PDB entry 8ABY | electron microscopy, 3.70 A resolution | chains A and B of the 8 polymer chains in the assembly

Chain A (and B):
Molecule: DNA-directed RNA polymerase subunit alpha
Organism: Escherichia coli K-12
Notes: EC 2.7.7.6; chain B of this document is another copy of the same molecule, construct and numbering; everything in this record applies to it too
UniProtKB: P0A7Z4 (RPOA_ECOLI); numbering as in UniProt (aligned over 1-329)
Amino-acid sequence (329 residues; numbered 1 to 329; the number before each row is that of its first residue):
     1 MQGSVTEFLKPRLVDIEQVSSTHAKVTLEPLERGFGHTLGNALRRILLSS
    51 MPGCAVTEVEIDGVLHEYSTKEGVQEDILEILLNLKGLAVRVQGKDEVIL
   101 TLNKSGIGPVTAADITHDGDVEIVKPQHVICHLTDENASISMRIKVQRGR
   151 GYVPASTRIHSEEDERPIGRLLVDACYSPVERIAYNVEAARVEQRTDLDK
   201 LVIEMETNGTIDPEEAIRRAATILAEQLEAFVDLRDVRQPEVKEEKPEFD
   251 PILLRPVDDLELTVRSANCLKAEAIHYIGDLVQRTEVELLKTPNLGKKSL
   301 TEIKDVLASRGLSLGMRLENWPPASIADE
Disordered / not traced: 1-6, 160-166, 235-329 (chain B: 1-3, 159-169, 233-329)
Swiss-Prot annotation at these positions:
  - region: Glu162 to Glu165 (Required for interaction with Crp at class II promoters)
  - modified residue: Arg265 (ADP-ribosylarginine), Lys297 (N6-acetyllysine), Lys298 (N6-acetyllysine)
  - mutagenesis: Arg45 (R45C: In rpoA112; temperature-sensitive, blocks RNA polymerase assembly), Glu162 to Glu165 (5-fold decrease in CRP-class II promoter-dependent transcription), Glu165 (E165K: 5-fold decrease in CRP-class II promoter-dependent transcription), Arg191 (R191C: In rpoA101; temperature-sensitive)

Interface between chain A and chain B:
Residue-residue contacts (45):
  Glu7(A) - Arg150(B)  salt bridge
  Phe8(A) - Ser50(B)
  Phe8(A) - Arg150(B)
  Phe8(A) - Ile223(B)  hydrophobic
  Leu9(A) - Gln227(B)
  Lys10(A) - Glu226(B)  salt bridge
  Pro11(A) - Gln227(B)
  Pro11(A) - Ala230(B)
  Leu13(A) - Phe231(B)  hydrophobic
  Leu28(A) - Phe231(B)  hydrophobic
  Phe35(A) - Ile46(B)  hydrophobic
  Phe35(A) - Ser50(B)
  Phe35(A) - Gln227(B)
  Thr38(A) - Arg45(B)  hydrogen bond
  Leu39(A) - Leu224(B)  hydrophobic
  Asn41(A) - Asn41(B)
  Ala42(A) - Thr38(B)
  Arg45(A) - Gly34(B)  hydrogen bond (side chain-backbone)
  Arg45(A) - Thr38(B)  hydrogen bond
  Ile46(A) - Phe35(B)  hydrophobic
  Arg150(A) - Val5(B)  hydrogen bond (side chain-backbone)
  Arg150(A) - Phe8(B)
  Arg218(A) - Ala230(B)
  Arg218(A) - Phe231(B)  hydrogen bond (side chain-backbone)
  Arg218(A) - Val232(B)  hydrogen bond (side chain-backbone)
  Ala221(A) - Leu228(B)
  Ala221(A) - Phe231(B)  hydrophobic
  Ile223(A) - Phe8(B)  hydrophobic
  Leu224(A) - Leu228(B)  hydrophobic
  Glu226(A) - Lys10(B)  salt bridge
  Gln227(A) - Phe8(B)
  Gln227(A) - Leu31(B)
  Gln227(A) - Phe35(B)
  Leu228(A) - Leu39(B)  hydrophobic
  Leu228(A) - Leu224(B)  hydrophobic
  Ala230(A) - Pro11(B)  hydrophobic
  Phe231(A) - Leu28(B)  hydrophobic
  Phe231(A) - Leu43(B)  hydrophobic
  Phe231(A) - Arg218(B)
  Phe231(A) - Ala221(B)  hydrophobic
  Val232(A) - Arg218(B)
  Val232(A) - Ala221(B)  hydrophobic
  Leu234(A) - Val14(B)  hydrophobic
  Leu234(A) - Ile16(B)  hydrophobic
  Leu234(A) - Arg218(B)  hydrogen bond (backbone-side chain)
Interface residues without a listed pair, chain A (38 interface residues in all): Arg12, Leu31, Glu32, Gly34, His37, Ser49, Ser50, Pro52, Asp96, Arg148, Thr222, Ala225
Interface residues without a listed pair, chain B (37 interface residues in all): Ser4, Thr6, Glu7, Leu9, His37, Ala42, Thr222, Ala225, Glu229

In short:
Chain A and chain B form an interface of 38 and 37 residues respectively; the contacts include 7 hydrogen
bonds and 3 salt bridges. Polar contacts include Glu7(A)-Arg150(B), Lys10(A)-Glu226(B) and Thr38(A)-Arg45(B).
From UniProt: 6 mutagenesis sites on chain A.
Both chains are DNA-directed RNA polymerase subunit alpha (Escherichia coli K-12). Entry 8ABY (RNA polymerase
bound to purified in vitro transcribed regulatory RNA putL - pause prone, closed clamp ...) was determined by
electron microscopy, deposited together with 8ABZ, 8AC0, 8AC1, 8AC2, 8ACP and 8AD1.
